Entry 4EGP (X-ray diffraction, 3.00 A resolution); this record covers chain A.

[Chain A]
Name: Cytochrome P450
Organism: Rhodopseudomonas palustris
UniProtKB: Q2IU02 (Q2IU02_RHOP2); residues 0-409 here correspond to UniProt positions 1-410 (UniProt number = residue number + 1)
Chain sequence (410 residues; each row starts with the number of its first residue; numbering starts at 0):
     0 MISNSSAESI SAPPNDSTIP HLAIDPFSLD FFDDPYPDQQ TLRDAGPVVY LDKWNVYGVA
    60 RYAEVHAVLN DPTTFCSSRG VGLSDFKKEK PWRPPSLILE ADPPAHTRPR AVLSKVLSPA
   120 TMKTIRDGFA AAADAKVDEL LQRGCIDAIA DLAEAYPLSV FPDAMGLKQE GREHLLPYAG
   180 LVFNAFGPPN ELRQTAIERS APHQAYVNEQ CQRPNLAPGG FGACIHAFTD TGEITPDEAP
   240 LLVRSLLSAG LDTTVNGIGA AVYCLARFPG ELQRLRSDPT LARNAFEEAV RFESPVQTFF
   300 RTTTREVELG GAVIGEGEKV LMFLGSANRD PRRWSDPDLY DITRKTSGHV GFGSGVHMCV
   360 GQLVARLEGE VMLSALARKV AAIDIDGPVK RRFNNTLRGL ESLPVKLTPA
Unresolved in the structure: 0-16
Ion coordination: heme Fe near Cys358 (its only coordinating residue here)
Ligand contacts:
  - naphthalene-2-carboxylic acid (FIV), molecule 1: Arg92, Ser95, Ile97, Leu98, Val181, Phe182, Phe185, Leu240, Arg243, Ser244, Ser247, Ala248, Phe298
  - naphthalene-2-carboxylic acid (FIV), molecule 2: Leu175, Pro176, Gly179, Leu180, Asn183, Ala195, Asp251, Arg391, Asn393
  - heme (HEM): Leu68, Val80, Ile97, Leu98, His105, Arg109, Leu112, Leu116, Ser244, Leu245, Ala248, Gly249, Thr252, Thr253, Phe285, Val289, Pro294, Val295, Phe298, Arg300, Val349, Gly350, Phe351, Gly352, Val355, His356, Met357, Cys358, Val359, Gly360, Val363, Ala364

[In short]
Ligands of chain A: heme and naphthalene-2-carboxylic acid.
Chain A is Cytochrome P450 (Rhodopseudomonas palustris); the structure, The X-ray crystal structure of
CYP199A4 in complex with 2-naphthoic acid, was determined by X-ray diffraction together with 4EGM, 4EGN and
4EGO from the same study.
